PDB entry 8OJ7 | electron microscopy, 2.46 A resolution | chains A and C of the 4 polymer chains in the assembly

# Chain A
Molecule: DNA polymerase catalytic subunit
From: Human alphaherpesvirus 1 strain KOS
Notes: EC 2.7.7.7, 3.1.26.4
UniProt: P04293 (DPOL_HHV11); residue numbers follow UniProt; this construct covers 1-1235
Sequence (1235 residues; numbered 1 to 1235; the number before each row is that of its first residue):
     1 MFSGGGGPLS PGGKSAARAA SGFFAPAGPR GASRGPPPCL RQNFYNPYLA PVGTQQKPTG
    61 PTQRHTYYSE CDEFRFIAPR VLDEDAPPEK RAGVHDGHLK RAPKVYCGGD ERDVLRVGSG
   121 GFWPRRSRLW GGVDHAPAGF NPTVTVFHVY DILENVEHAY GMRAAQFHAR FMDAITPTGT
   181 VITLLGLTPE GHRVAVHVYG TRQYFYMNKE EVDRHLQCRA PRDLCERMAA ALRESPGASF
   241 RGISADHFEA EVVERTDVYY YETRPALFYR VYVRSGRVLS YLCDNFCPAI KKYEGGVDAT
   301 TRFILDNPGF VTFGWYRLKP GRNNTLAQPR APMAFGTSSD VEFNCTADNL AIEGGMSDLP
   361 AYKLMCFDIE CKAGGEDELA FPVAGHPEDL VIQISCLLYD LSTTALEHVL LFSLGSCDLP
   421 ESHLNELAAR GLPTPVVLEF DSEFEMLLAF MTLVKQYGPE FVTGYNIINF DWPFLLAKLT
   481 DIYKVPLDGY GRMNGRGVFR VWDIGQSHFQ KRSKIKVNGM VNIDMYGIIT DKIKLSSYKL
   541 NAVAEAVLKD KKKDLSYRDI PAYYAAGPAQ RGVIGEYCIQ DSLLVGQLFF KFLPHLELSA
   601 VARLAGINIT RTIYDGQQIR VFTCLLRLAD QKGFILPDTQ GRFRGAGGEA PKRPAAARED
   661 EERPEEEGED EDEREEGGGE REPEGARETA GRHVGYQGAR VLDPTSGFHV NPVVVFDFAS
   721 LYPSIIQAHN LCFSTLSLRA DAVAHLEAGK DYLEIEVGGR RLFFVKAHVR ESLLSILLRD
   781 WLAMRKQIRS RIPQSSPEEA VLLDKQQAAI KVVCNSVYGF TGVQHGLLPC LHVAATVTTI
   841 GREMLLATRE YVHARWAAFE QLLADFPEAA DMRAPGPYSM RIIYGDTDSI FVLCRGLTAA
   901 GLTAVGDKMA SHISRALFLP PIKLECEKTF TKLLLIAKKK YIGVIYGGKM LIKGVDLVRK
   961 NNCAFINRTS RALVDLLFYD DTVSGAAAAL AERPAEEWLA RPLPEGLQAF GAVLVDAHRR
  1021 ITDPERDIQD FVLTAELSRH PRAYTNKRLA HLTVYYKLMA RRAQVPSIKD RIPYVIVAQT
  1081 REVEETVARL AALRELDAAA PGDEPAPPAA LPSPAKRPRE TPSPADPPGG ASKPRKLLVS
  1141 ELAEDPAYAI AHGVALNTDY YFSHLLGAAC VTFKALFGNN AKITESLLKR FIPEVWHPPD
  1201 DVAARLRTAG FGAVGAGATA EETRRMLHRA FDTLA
Not modelled in the structure: 1-58, 644-690, 1093-1133
Construct notes: variant Arg330 (Ala in P04293)
Bound ions: Mg2+ site 1 near Asp368 (its only coordinating residue here); Mg2+ site 2: Asp717, Phe718, Asp888 (together with 2'-deoxyadenosine 5'-triphosphate)
Small-molecule neighbours: 2'-deoxyadenosine 5'-triphosphate (DTP): Asp717, Phe718, Ala719, Ser720, Leu721, Tyr722, Pro723, Arg785, Arg789, Lys811, Asn815, Tyr818, Thr887, Asp888
Curated features (UniProtKB/Swiss-Prot):
  - natural variant: Ser33 (S33G: In strain: Nonneuroinvasive mutant HF10), Ala102 (A102T: In strain: Nonneuroinvasive mutant HF10), Arg330 (A330R: In strain: Nonneuroinvasive mutant HF10 and 17 syn+; this construct carries the variant), Ala646 (A646T: In strain: Nonneuroinvasive mutant HF10), Leu802 (L802F: In strain: Nonneuroinvasive mutant HF10), Val905 (V905M: In strain: Nonneuroinvasive mutant HF10), Ala1203 (A1203T: In strain: Nonneuroinvasive mutant HF10), Thr1208 to Ala1209 (sequence variant, change not given here; In strain: Nonneuroinvasive mutant HF10)
From the paper describing this entry:
  - Mg2+ coordination: Asp717, Phe718, Asp888
  - binding site for 2'-deoxyadenosine 5'-triphosphate: Arg785, Arg789, Lys811, Asn815, Tyr818
  - binding site for the 53-nt DNA strand (chain C): Asp886
  - specificity-determining residues: Tyr722 (proposed by the authors, not directly observed)
  - conformationally variable residues (side-chain flip): Trp781
  - mutagenesis - Y577F, Y577H, W781V (11-fold): decreased catalytic activity (citing earlier work)
  - catalytic residues: Tyr577 (proposed by the authors, not directly observed)

# Chain C
Molecule: 53-nt DNA strand
Sequence (53 nucleotides; row label = number of the first residue in the row):
     1 GCCACTACGA CACCTTGATC GCCTCGCAGC CGTCCAACCA ACTCAATTAG AAC
Not modelled in the structure: 1-24
Modified / non-standard residues: DOC (2',3'-dideoxycytidine-5'-monophosphate) at position 53

# Interface between chain A and chain C
Residue-residue contacts (30):
  Asp886(A) - DOC_53(C)  sugar contact
  Thr887(A) - DOC_53(C)  sugar contact
  Asp888(A) - DOC_53(C)  sugar contact
  Lys939(A) - DA52(C)  hydrogen bond to the base
  Lys939(A) - DOC_53(C)  sugar contact
  Tyr941(A) - DOC_53(C)  hydrogen bond to the phosphate
  Lys953(A) - DA52(C)  phosphate contact
  Lys953(A) - DOC_53(C)  salt bridge to the phosphate
  Gly954(A) - DA51(C)  phosphate contact
  Gly954(A) - DA52(C)  hydrogen bond to the phosphate
  Val958(A) - DA51(C)  phosphate contact
  Arg959(A) - DA49(C)  hydrogen bond to the base
  Arg959(A) - DG50(C)  hydrogen bond to the sugar
  Arg959(A) - DA51(C)  phosphate contact
  Lys960(A) - DA51(C)  hydrogen bond to the phosphate
  Asn961(A) - DG50(C)  phosphate contact
  Thr1034(A) - DG50(C)  phosphate contact
  Ala1035(A) - DG50(C)  phosphate contact
  Glu1036(A) - DA49(C)  phosphate contact
  Glu1036(A) - DG50(C)  hydrogen bond to the phosphate
  Ser1038(A) - DA49(C)  hydrogen bond to the phosphate
  Arg1039(A) - DT48(C)  salt bridge to the phosphate
  Arg1039(A) - DA49(C)  salt bridge to the phosphate
  Tyr1044(A) - DT48(C)  phosphate contact
  Tyr1044(A) - DA49(C)  hydrogen bond to the phosphate
  Thr1045(A) - DT48(C)  hydrogen bond to the phosphate
  Asn1046(A) - DT47(C)  hydrogen bond to the sugar
  Asn1046(A) - DT48(C)  hydrogen bond to the phosphate
  His1051(A) - DA49(C)  salt bridge to the phosphate
  Arg1071(A) - DG50(C)  salt bridge to the phosphate
Interface residues without a listed pair, chain A (24 interface residues in all): Lys534, Ile952, Leu1049

# Summary
Chain A and chain C form an interface of 24 and 7 residues respectively, with 12 hydrogen bonds and 5 salt
bridges. Among the polar pairs are Lys939(A)-DA52(C), Arg959(A)-DA49(C) and Arg959(A)-DG50(C). Ligands of
chain A: 2'-deoxyadenosine 5'-triphosphate. The paper reports the catalytic residue Tyr577(A); Y577F, Y577H
and W781V of chain A reduce catalytic activity.
Chain A is DNA polymerase catalytic subunit (Human alphaherpesvirus 1 strain KOS) and chain C is a 53-nt DNA
strand; the structure, HSV-1 DNA polymerase-processivity factor complex in halted elongation state, was
determined by electron microscopy together with 8OJ6, 8OJA, 8OJD and 9ENP from the same study.
